Entry 1J0C (X-ray diffraction, 2.75 A resolution); this record covers chains A and B.

Chain A (and B):
Molecule: 1-aminocyclopropane-1-carboxylate deaminase
Source organism: Williopsis saturnus
Notes: EC 4.1.99.4; chain B of this document is another copy of the same molecule, construct and numbering; everything in this record applies to it too
UniProt: Q7M523 (1A1D_WILSA); residues 1-341 here = UniProt positions 1-341
Amino-acid sequence (341 residues; each row starts with the number of its first residue):
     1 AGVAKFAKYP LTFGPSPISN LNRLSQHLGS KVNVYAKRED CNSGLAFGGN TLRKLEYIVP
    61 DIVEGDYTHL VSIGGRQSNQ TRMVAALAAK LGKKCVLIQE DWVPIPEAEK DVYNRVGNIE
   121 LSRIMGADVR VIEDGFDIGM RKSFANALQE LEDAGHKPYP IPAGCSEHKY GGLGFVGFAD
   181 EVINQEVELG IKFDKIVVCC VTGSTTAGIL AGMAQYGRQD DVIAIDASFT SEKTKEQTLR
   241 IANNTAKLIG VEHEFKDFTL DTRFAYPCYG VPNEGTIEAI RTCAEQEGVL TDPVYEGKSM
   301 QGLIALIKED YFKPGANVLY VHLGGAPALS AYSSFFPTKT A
Sequence notes: engineered mutation Ala1 (Ser in Q7M523), Thr51 (Lys in Q7M523)
Small-molecule neighbours: pyridoxal phosphate (PLP): Asn50, Lys54, Asn79, Gln80, Ser166, Cys199, Cys200, Val201, Thr202, Gly203, Ser204, Thr205, Thr206, Tyr295, Glu296, Leu323, Gly324, Gly325
Curated features (UniProtKB/Swiss-Prot):
  - active site: Ser78 (Nucleophile)

Interface between chain A and chain B:
Residue-residue contacts - 96 pairs, chain A then chain B:
  Phe13(A) with Pro17(B), hydrophobic; Cys41(B), hydrophobic
  Pro17(A) with Phe13(B), hydrophobic
  Arg23(A) with Ala89(B), hydrogen bond (side chain-backbone); Lys90(B); Gly92(B)
  Arg38(A) with Gly44(B), hydrogen bond (side chain-backbone)
  Cys41(A) with Phe13(B), hydrophobic; Ser43(B); Gly44(B)
  Ser43(A) with Cys41(B), hydrogen bond (backbone-side chain)
  Gly44(A) with Arg38(B), hydrogen bond (backbone-side chain); Cys41(B); Val289(B)
  Leu45(A) with Glu287(B); Gly288(B)
  Ala46(A) with Gly288(B), hydrogen bond (backbone-backbone); Leu290(B), hydrophobic
  Phe47(A) with Phe47(B), hydrophobic; Leu290(B), hydrophobic; Ala326(B), hydrophobic; Pro327(B), hydrophobic
  Ala86(A) with Glu287(B); Gly288(B)
  Ala89(A) with Arg23(B), hydrogen bond (backbone-side chain); Ala284(B); Glu285(B); Gln286(B); Glu287(B)
  Lys90(A) with Arg23(B), hydrogen bond (backbone-side chain); Gln286(B), hydrogen bond (backbone-backbone); Glu287(B), hydrogen bond (backbone-backbone)
  Gly92(A) with Arg23(B)
  Cys95(A) with Lys339(B)
  Val112(A) with Val112(B), hydrophobic
  Arg115(A) with Glu109(B), salt bridge; Ser333(B), hydrogen bond; Ser334(B)
  Val116(A) with Val116(B), hydrophobic; Ser330(B)
  Gly117(A) with Ser330(B), hydrogen bond (backbone-side chain)
  Glu120(A) with Leu329(B); Ser330(B), hydrogen bond (side chain-backbone); Tyr332(B); Ser333(B), hydrogen bond (side chain-backbone)
  Leu121(A) with Leu290(B), hydrophobic; Leu329(B), hydrophobic
  Arg123(A) with Thr338(B), hydrogen bond
  Ile124(A) with Ile280(B), hydrophobic; Arg281(B); Ala284(B); Leu329(B), hydrophobic; Phe336(B), hydrophobic
  Met125(A) with Ala284(B), hydrophobic; Leu290(B), hydrophobic
  Gly126(A) with Glu285(B); Lys339(B)
  Ala127(A) with Thr338(B); Lys339(B)
  Asp128(A) with Lys339(B)
  Ile280(A) with Ile124(B), hydrophobic
  Arg281(A) with Arg123(B); Ile124(B)
  Ala284(A) with Ala89(B); Ile124(B); Met125(B)
  Glu285(A) with Ala89(B); Ile124(B); Met125(B); Gly126(B)
  Gln286(A) with Ala89(B)
  Glu287(A) with Leu45(B)
  Gly288(A) with Gly44(B); Leu45(B); Ala46(B), hydrogen bond (backbone-backbone); Ala86(B); Ala89(B); Met125(B)
  Val289(A) with Gly44(B)
  Leu290(A) with Ala46(B), hydrophobic; Leu121(B), hydrophobic; Met125(B), hydrophobic
  Ala326(A) with Phe47(B), hydrophobic
  Leu329(A) with Glu120(B); Leu121(B), hydrophobic; Ile124(B), hydrophobic
  Ser330(A) with Val116(B); Gly117(B), hydrogen bond (side chain-backbone); Glu120(B); Ser330(B)
  Tyr332(A) with Glu120(B)
  Ser333(A) with Arg115(B); Val116(B); Glu120(B), hydrogen bond (backbone-side chain)
  Phe336(A) with Ile124(B), hydrophobic
  Thr338(A) with Arg123(B), hydrogen bond
Also at the interface, not in a pair above, chain A (49 interface residues in all): Ser19, Leu91, Val129, Pro327, Lys339, Ala341
Also at the interface, not in a pair above, chain B (49 interface residues in all): Ser19, Leu91, Lys94, Ala108, Asp128

Overview:
Chain A and chain B each contribute 49 residues to their interface; the contacts include 18 hydrogen bonds and
1 salt bridge. Polar contacts include Arg115(A)-Glu109(B), Arg23(A)-Ala89(B) and Arg38(A)-Gly44(B). Chain A
binds pyridoxal phosphate. Curated annotation (UniProt) lists active-site residue Ser78(A) on chain A.
Chain A and chain B are both 1-aminocyclopropane-1-carboxylate deaminase (Williopsis saturnus); the structure,
ACC deaminase mutated to catalytic residue, was determined by X-ray diffraction (same publication as 1J0D and
1J0E).
